8VCJ - chains F and H of the 11 polymer chains in the assembly; structure by electron microscopy, 3.32 A resolution.

[Chain F]
Molecule: Transposon Tn7 transposition protein TnsC
Organism: Escherichia coli
UniProtKB: P05846 (TNSC_ECOLX); numbering as in UniProt (aligned over 1-503)
Amino-acid sequence (523 residues; row label = number of the first residue in the row):
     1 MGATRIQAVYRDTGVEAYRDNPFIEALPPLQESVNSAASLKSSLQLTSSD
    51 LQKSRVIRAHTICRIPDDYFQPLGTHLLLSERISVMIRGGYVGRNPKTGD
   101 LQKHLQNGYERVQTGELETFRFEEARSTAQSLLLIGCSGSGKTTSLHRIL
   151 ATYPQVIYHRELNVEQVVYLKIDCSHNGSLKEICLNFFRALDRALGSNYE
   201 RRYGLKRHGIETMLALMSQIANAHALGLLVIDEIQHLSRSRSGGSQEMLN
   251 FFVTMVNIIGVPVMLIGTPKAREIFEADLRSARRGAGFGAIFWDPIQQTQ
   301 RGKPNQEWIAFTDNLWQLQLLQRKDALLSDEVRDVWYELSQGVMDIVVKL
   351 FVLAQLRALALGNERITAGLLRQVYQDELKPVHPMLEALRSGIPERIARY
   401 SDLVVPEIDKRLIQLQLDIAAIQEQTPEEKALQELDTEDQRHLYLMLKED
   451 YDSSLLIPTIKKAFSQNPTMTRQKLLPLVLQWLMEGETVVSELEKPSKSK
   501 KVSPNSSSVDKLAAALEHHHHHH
Unresolved in the structure: 1-2, 406-523
Sequence notes: engineered mutation Gly-2 (Ser in P05846); expression tag (504-523)
Ion coordination: Mg2+: Thr-143 (together with ADP)
Small-molecule neighbours:
  - ADP (adenosine-5'-diphosphate): Pro-66, Tyr-69, Phe-70, Gln-71, Leu-73, His-76, Ser-138, Gly-139, Ser-140, Gly-141, Lys-142, Thr-143, Thr-144, Phe-311, Met-344, Asp-345
  - ATP-gamma-S (AGS; phosphothiophosphoric acid-adenylate ester): Arg-280, Arg-283, Arg-284

[Chain H]
Molecule: 50-nt DNA strand
Sequence (50 nucleotides; each row starts with the number of its first residue):
     1 ATACTGTGGACCAGAACCCTGATAAATGCAACGCTCATAGCGGGCAGACG

[How chain F and chain H interact]
Residue-residue contacts (4; chain F residue first):
  Arg-207(F) / DA30(H)  salt bridge to the phosphate
  Ser-240(F) / DT38(H)  phosphate contact
  Arg-241(F) / DT38(H)  base contact
  Arg-241(F) / DA39(H)  sugar contact
Also at the interface, not in a pair above, chain F (5 interface residues in all): Arg-239, Gly-243
Also at the interface, not in a pair above, chain H (5 interface residues in all): DA37, DG40

[Overview]
Chain F and chain H each contribute 5 residues to their interface, with 1 salt bridge. Its one salt-bridged
contact is Arg-207(F)/DA30(H). Bound to chain F: ADP and ATP-gamma-S.
Chain F is Transposon Tn7 transposition protein TnsC (Escherichia coli) and chain H is a 50-nt DNA strand; the
structure, CryoEM structure of the TnsC(1-503)-TnsD(1-318)-DNA complex in a 7:2:1 stoichiometry from E. coli
Tn7 bound to ..., was determined by electron microscopy (same publication as 8GLU, 8GLW, 8GLX and 8VCT).
